PDB entry 7OAM | X-ray diffraction, 2.65 A resolution | chain A

[Chain A]
Protein: Tyrosine-protein kinase Mer
From: Homo sapiens
Notes: EC 2.7.10.1
Reference sequence: Q12866 (MERTK_HUMAN); the construct lacks a stretch of the UniProt sequence, so the offset changes along the chain: 571-621 = UniProt 571-621; 622-863 = UniProt 623-864
Chain sequence (296 residues; each row starts with the number of its first residue):
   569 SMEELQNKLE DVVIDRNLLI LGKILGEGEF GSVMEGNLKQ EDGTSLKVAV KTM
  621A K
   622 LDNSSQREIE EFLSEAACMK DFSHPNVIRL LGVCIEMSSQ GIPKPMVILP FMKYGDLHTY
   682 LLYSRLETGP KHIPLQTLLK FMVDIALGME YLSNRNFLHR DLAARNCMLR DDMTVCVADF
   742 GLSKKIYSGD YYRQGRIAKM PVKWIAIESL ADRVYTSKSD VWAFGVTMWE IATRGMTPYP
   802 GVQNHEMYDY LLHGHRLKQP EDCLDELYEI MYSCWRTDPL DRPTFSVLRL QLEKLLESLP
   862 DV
Unresolved in the structure: 569-574, 596-599, 658-663, 742-760, 863
Differences from the reference sequence: expression tag (569-570)
UniProt features mapped onto this chain:
  - active site: Asp722 (Proton acceptor)
  - binding site (ATP): Leu593 to Val601, Lys615
  - modified residue (Phosphotyrosine): Tyr748, Tyr752, Tyr753

[In short]
From UniProt: active-site residue Asp722 and 10 ATP-binding residues.
Chain A is Tyrosine-protein kinase Mer (Homo sapiens); the structure, Kinase domain of MERTK in complex with
compound 8, was determined by X-ray diffraction (same publication as 7OAI, 7OAJ, 7OAK and 7OAL).
